Entry 9FWB (electron microscopy, 3.50 A resolution); this record covers chains C and B of the 4 polymer chains in the assembly.

[Chain C]
Molecule: Chaperone protein FimC
From: Escherichia coli
Reference sequence: P31697 (FIMC_ECOLI); residues 1-205 here correspond to UniProt positions 37-241 (UniProt number = residue number + 36)
Amino-acid sequence (206 residues; numbered 0 to 205; the number before each row is that of its first residue; numbering starts at 0):
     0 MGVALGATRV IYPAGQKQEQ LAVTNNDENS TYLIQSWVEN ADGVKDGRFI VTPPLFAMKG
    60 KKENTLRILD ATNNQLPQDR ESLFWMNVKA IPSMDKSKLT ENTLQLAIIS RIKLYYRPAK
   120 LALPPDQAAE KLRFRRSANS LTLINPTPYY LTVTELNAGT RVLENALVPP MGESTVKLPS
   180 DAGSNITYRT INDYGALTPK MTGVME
Not modelled in the structure: 0, 93-100
Construct notes: initiating methionine (0)

[Chain B]
Molecule: Type-1 fimbrial protein, A chain
From: Escherichia coli
Reference sequence: P04128 (FIMA1_ECOLI); residues 1-159 here correspond to UniProt positions 24-182 (UniProt number = residue number + 23)
Amino-acid sequence (160 residues; row label = number of the first residue in the row; numbering starts at 0):
     0 MAATTVNGGT VHFKGEVVNA ACAVDAGSVD QTVQLGQVRT ASLAQEGATS SAVGFNIQLN
    60 DCDTNVASKA AVAFLGTAID AGHTNVLALQ SSAAGSATNV GVQILDRTGA ALTLDGATFS
   120 SETTLNNGTN TIPFQARYFA TGAATPGAAN ADATFKVQYQ
Not modelled in the structure: 0-19
Construct notes: initiating methionine (0)
Cystine bridges: Cys21-Cys61

[How chain C and chain B interact]
Residue-residue contacts (5):
  Asp125(C) - Ala92(B)
  Asp125(C) - Ala93(B)
  Asn191(C) - Ala93(B)
  Tyr193(C) - Pro145(B)
  Ala195(C) - Pro145(B)
Also at the interface, not in a pair above, chain C (6 interface residues in all): Gly5, Gly194
Also at the interface, not in a pair above, chain B (5 interface residues in all): Arg38, Gly146

[Summary]
The interface between chain C and chain B involves 6 residues on one side and 5 on the other.
Here chain C is Chaperone protein FimC and chain B is Type-1 fimbrial protein, A chain, both from Escherichia
coli. Entry 9FWB (Cryo-EM structure of the type 1 pilus assembly platform as part of the FimA-bound
chaperone-usher pilus ...) was determined by electron microscopy, deposited together with 9FW9, 9FX0, 9FX8,
9FXB, 9FXS and 9FY9.
